PDB entry 9FY9 | electron microscopy, 3.30 A resolution | chains C and F of the 5 polymer chains in the assembly

Chain C:
Name: Chaperone protein FimC
Organism: Escherichia coli
Reference sequence: P31697 (FIMC_ECOLI); residues 1-205 here correspond to UniProt positions 37-241 (UniProt number = residue number + 36)
Amino-acid sequence (206 residues; each row starts with the number of its first residue; numbering starts at 0):
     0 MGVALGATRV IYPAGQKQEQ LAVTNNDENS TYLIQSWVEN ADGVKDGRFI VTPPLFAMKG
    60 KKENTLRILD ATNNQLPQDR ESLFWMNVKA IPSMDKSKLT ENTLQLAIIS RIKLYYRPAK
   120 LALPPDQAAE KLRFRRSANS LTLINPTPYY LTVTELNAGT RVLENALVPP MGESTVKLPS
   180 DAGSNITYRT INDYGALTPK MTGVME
Unresolved in the structure: 0, 93-99
Differences from the reference sequence: initiating methionine (0)

Chain F:
Name: Protein FimF
Organism: Escherichia coli
Reference sequence: P08189 (FIMF_ECOLI); residues 1-154 here correspond to UniProt positions 23-176 (UniProt number = residue number + 22)
Amino-acid sequence (154 residues; row label = number of the first residue in the row):
     1 ADSTITIRGY VRDNGCSVAA ESTNFTVDLM ENAAKQFNNI GATTPVVPFR ILLSPCGNAV
    61 SAVKVGFTGV ADSHNANLLA LENTVSAASG LGIQLLNEQQ NQIPLNAPSS ALSWTTLTPG
   121 KPNTLNFYAR LMATQVPVTA GHINATATFT LEYQ
Unresolved in the structure: 26-38
Cystine bridges: Cys-16/Cys-56

How chain C and chain F interact:
Residue-residue contacts - 63 pairs, chain C then chain F:
  Gly-1(C) / Val-18(F)
  Val-2(C) / Cys-16(F)
  Val-2(C) / Ser-17(F)
  Val-2(C) / Val-18(F)
  Ala-3(C) / Ser-17(F)
  Leu-4(C) / Asn-14(F)
  Leu-4(C) / Gly-15(F)  hydrogen bond (backbone-backbone)
  Gly-5(C) / Asp-13(F)
  Gly-5(C) / Asn-14(F)  hydrogen bond (backbone-side chain)
  Ala-6(C) / Asp-13(F)
  Thr-7(C) / Asn-14(F)
  Arg-8(C) / Gln-154(F)  hydrogen bond (side chain-backbone)
  Asn-25(C) / Ser-17(F)
  Trp-84(C) / Glu-152(F)
  Lys-88(C) / Thr-148(F)
  Glu-100(C) / His-142(F)
  Asn-101(C) / Thr-23(F)
  Asn-101(C) / Asn-24(F)
  Asn-101(C) / Phe-25(F)  hydrogen bond (backbone-backbone)
  Asn-101(C) / His-142(F)
  Asn-101(C) / Ile-143(F)  hydrogen bond (side chain-backbone)
  Asn-101(C) / Asn-144(F)
  Thr-102(C) / Thr-23(F)
  Thr-102(C) / Ile-143(F)
  Thr-102(C) / Asn-144(F)
  Thr-102(C) / Ala-145(F)
  Leu-103(C) / Ser-22(F)
  Leu-103(C) / Thr-23(F)  hydrogen bond (backbone-backbone)
  Leu-103(C) / Ile-93(F)  hydrophobic
  Leu-103(C) / Ala-145(F)
  Gln-104(C) / Ala-145(F)  hydrogen bond (backbone-backbone)
  Gln-104(C) / Thr-146(F)
  Gln-104(C) / Ala-147(F)  hydrogen bond (backbone-backbone)
  Leu-105(C) / Ala-20(F)  hydrophobic
  Leu-105(C) / Phe-49(F)  hydrophobic
  Leu-105(C) / Ile-51(F)  hydrophobic
  Leu-105(C) / Phe-67(F)  hydrophobic
  Leu-105(C) / Ala-147(F)
  Ala-106(C) / Ala-147(F)  hydrogen bond (backbone-backbone)
  Ala-106(C) / Thr-148(F)
  Ala-106(C) / Phe-149(F)  hydrogen bond (backbone-backbone)
  Ile-107(C) / Val-18(F)  hydrophobic
  Ile-107(C) / Ala-20(F)  hydrophobic
  Ile-107(C) / Phe-149(F)
  Ile-108(C) / Thr-148(F)
  Ile-108(C) / Phe-149(F)  hydrogen bond (backbone-backbone)
  Ile-108(C) / Thr-150(F)
  Ile-108(C) / Leu-151(F)  hydrogen bond (backbone-backbone)
  Ser-109(C) / Leu-151(F)
  Ser-109(C) / Tyr-153(F)
  Arg-110(C) / Ser-109(F)
  Arg-110(C) / Leu-151(F)  hydrogen bond (backbone-backbone)
  Arg-110(C) / Glu-152(F)  salt bridge
  Arg-110(C) / Tyr-153(F)  hydrogen bond (backbone-backbone)
  Ile-111(C) / Tyr-153(F)  hydrophobic
  Lys-112(C) / Tyr-153(F)  hydrogen bond (side chain-backbone)
  Lys-112(C) / Gln-154(F)  hydrogen bond (side chain-backbone)
  Thr-151(C) / Gln-154(F)
  Asn-164(C) / Trp-114(F)
  Asn-164(C) / Gln-154(F)
  Ile-190(C) / Gln-154(F)
  Tyr-193(C) / Tyr-10(F)
  Gly-194(C) / Ala-59(F)
Also at the interface, not in a pair above, chain C (30 interface residues in all): Leu-196
Also at the interface, not in a pair above, chain F (36 interface residues in all): Ser-54, Pro-55, Val-60, Leu-79

Summary:
The interface between chain C and chain F involves 30 residues on one side and 36 on the other; the contacts
include 16 hydrogen bonds and 1 salt bridge. Polar pairs include Arg-110(C)/Glu-152(F), Gly-5(C)/Asn-14(F) and
Arg-8(C)/Gln-154(F).
Here chain C is Chaperone protein FimC and chain F is Protein FimF, both from Escherichia coli. Entry 9FY9
(Cryo-EM structure of the type 1 chaperone-usher pilus FimD-tip complex (FimDHGFC) - Conformer 1) was
determined by electron microscopy together with 9FW9, 9FWB, 9FX0, 9FX8, 9FXB and 9FXS from the same study.
